Entry 5SB8 (X-ray diffraction, 2.30 A resolution); this record covers chains B and F of the 6 polymer chains in the assembly.

[Chain B]
Protein: Tubulin beta-2B chain
Organism: Bos taurus
UniProtKB: Q6B856 (TBB2B_BOVIN); the author numbering skips numbers that UniProt does not, so the offset changes along the chain: 1-42 = UniProt 1-42; 45-360 = UniProt 43-358; 369-455 = UniProt 359-445
Sequence (445 residues; row label = number of the first residue in the row; note: 10 numbers in that range are skipped by the numbering (no residue carries them; nothing is unmodelled there)):
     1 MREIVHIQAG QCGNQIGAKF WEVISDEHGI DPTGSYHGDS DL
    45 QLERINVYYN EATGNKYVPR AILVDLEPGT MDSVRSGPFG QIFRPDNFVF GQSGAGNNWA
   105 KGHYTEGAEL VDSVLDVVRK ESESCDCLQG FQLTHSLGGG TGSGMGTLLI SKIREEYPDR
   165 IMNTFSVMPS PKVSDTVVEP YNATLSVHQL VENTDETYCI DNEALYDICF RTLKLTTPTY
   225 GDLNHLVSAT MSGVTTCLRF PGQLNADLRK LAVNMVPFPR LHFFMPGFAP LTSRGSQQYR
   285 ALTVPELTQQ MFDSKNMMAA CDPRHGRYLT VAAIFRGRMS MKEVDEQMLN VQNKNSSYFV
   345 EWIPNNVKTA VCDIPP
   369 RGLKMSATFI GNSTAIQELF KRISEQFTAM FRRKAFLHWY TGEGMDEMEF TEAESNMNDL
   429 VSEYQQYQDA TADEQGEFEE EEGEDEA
Disordered / not traced: 1, 278-281, 438-455
Metal / ion sites: Mg2+: Gln11 (together with GDP); Ca2+ near Glu113 (its only coordinating residue here)
Residues lining bound ligands: GDP (guanosine-5'-diphosphate): Gly10, Gln11, Cys12, Gln15, Ile16, Ala99, Asn101, Ser140, Gly142, Gly143, Gly144, Thr145, Gly146, Ser147, Val171, Pro173, Val177, Asp179, Glu183, Asn206, Leu209, Tyr224, Leu227, Asn228
Curated features (UniProtKB/Swiss-Prot):
  - motif: Met1 to Ile4 (MREI motif)
  - binding site (GTP): Gln11, Glu71, Ser140, Gly144, Thr145, Gly146, Asn206, Asn228
  - binding site (Mg(2+)): Glu71
  - modified residue: Ser40 (Phosphoserine), Thr57 (Phosphothreonine), Lys60 (N6-acetyllysine), Ser174 (Phosphoserine), Thr287 (Phosphothreonine), Thr292 (Phosphothreonine), Arg320 (Omega-N-methylarginine), Glu448 (5-glutamyl polyglutamate)
  - cross-link (Glycyl lysine isopeptide (Lys-Gly)): Lys60 (interchain with G-Cter in ubiquitin), Lys326 (interchain with G-Cter in ubiquitin)
What the authors report for this chain:
  - binding site for the ligand 5IS: Asn102, Lys105, Val181

[Chain F]
Protein: Tubulin-Tyrosine Ligase
Organism: Gallus gallus
UniProtKB: E1BQ43 (E1BQ43_CHICK); residue numbers follow UniProt; this construct covers 1-378
Sequence (384 residues; row label = number of the first residue in the row):
     1 MYTFVVRDEN SSVYAEVSRL LLATGQWKRL RKDNPRFNLM LGERNRLPFG RLGHEPGLVQ
    61 LVNYYRGADK LCRKASLVKL IKTSPELSES CTWFPESYVI YPTNLKTPVA PAQNGIRHLI
   121 NNTRTDEREV FLAAYNRRRE GREGNVWIAK SSAGAKGEGI LISSEASELL DFIDEQGQVH
   181 VIQKYLEKPL LLEPGHRKFD IRSWVLVDHL YNIYLYREGV LRTSSEPYNS ANFQDKTCHL
   241 TNHCIQKEYS KNYGRYEEGN EMFFEEFNQY LMDALNTTLE NSILLQIKHI IRSCLMCIEP
   301 AISTKHLHYQ SFQLFGFDFM VDEELKVWLI EVNGAPACAQ KLYAELCQGI VDVAISSVFP
   361 LADTGQKTSQ PTSIFIKLHH HHHH
Disordered / not traced: 104-124, 154-158, 176-178, 232-235, 363-372, 383-384
Differences from the reference sequence: expression tag (379-384)
Metal / ion sites: Mg2+: Glu331 (together with AMP-PCP)
Residues lining bound ligands: AMP-PCP (ACP; phosphomethylphosphonic acid adenylate ester): Lys74, Pro95, Ile148, Lys150, Gln183, Lys184, Tyr185, Leu186, Lys198, Asp200, Arg202, Arg222, His239, Leu240, Thr241, Asn242, Asp318, Met320, Ile330, Glu331, Asn333

[How chain B and chain F interact]
Residue-residue contacts (10):
  Arg311(B) with Arg31(F)
  Leu333(B) with Pro56(F); Gly57(F)
  Gln336(B) with Arg36(F), hydrogen bond
  Asn337(B) with Arg36(F), hydrogen bond; Gly57(F); Leu58(F)
  Lys338(B) with Met1(F)
  Ser340(B) with Asn34(F), hydrogen bond
  Asn349(B) with Arg36(F)
Other interface residues (no listed pair), chain B (9 interface residues in all): Ser341, Glu345
Other interface residues (no listed pair), chain F (9 interface residues in all): Thr3, Leu30

[In short]
The chain B/chain F interface involves 9 residues from each chain, with 3 hydrogen bonds. Among the polar
pairs are Gln336(B)-Arg36(F), Asn337(B)-Arg36(F) and Ser340(B)-Asn34(F). Bound to chain B: GDP. Chain F binds
AMP-PCP. The paper reports a binding site for the ligand 5IS at Asn102(B), Lys105(B) and Val181(B).
Chain B is Tubulin beta-2B chain (Bos taurus) and chain F is Tubulin-Tyrosine Ligase (Gallus gallus); the
structure, Tubulin-maytansinoid-3-complex, was determined by X-ray diffraction (same publication as 5SB9,
5SBA, 5SBB, 5SBC, 5SBD and 5SBE).
